PDB entry 7X4M | electron microscopy, 3.34 A resolution | chains A and C of the 6 polymer chains in the assembly

== Chain A ==
Protein: Virion protein 1
Organism: Coxsackievirus B1
UniProt: W8GTF7 (W8GTF7_9ENTO); numbering as in UniProt (aligned over 1-278)
Amino-acid sequence (278 residues; row label = number of the first residue in the row):
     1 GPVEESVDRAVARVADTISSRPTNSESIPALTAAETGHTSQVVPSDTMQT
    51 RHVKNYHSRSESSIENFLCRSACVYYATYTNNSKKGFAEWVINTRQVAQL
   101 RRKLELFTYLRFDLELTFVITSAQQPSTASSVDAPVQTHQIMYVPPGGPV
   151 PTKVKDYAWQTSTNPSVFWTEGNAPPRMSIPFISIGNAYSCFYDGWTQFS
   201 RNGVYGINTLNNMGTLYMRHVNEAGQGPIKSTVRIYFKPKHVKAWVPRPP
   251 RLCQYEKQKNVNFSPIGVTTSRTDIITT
Disordered / not traced: 1-11
Differences from the reference sequence: conflict Lys84 (Glu in W8GTF7)

== Chain C ==
Protein: VP3
Organism: Coxsackievirus B1
Notes: EC 3.4.22.29, 3.6.1.15, 3.4.22.28, 2.7.7.48
UniProt: L7UV52 (L7UV52_9ENTO); residues 1-238 here correspond to UniProt positions 333-570 (UniProt number = residue number + 332)
Amino-acid sequence (238 residues; row label = number of the first residue in the row):
     1 GLPVMTTPGSTQFLTSDDFQSPSAMPQFDVTPEMQIPGRVNNLMEIAEVD
    51 SVVPVNNTEDNVSSLKAYQIPVQSNSDNGKQVFGFPLQPGANNVLNRTLL
   101 GEILNYYTHWSGSIKLTFMFCGSAMATGKFLLAYSPPGAGVPKNRKDAML
   151 GTHVIWDVGLQSSCVLCVPWISQTHYRYVVEDEYTAAGYVTCWYQTNIVV
   201 PADVQSSCDILCFVSACNDFSVRMLKDTPFIRQDTFYQ

== Interface between chain A and chain C ==
Pairs across the interface - 147 pairs, chain A then chain C:
  Val14(A) - Phe220(C)
  Ala15(A) - Asn218(C)
  Ala15(A) - Asp219(C)
  Ala30(A) - Cys164(C)
  Ala30(A) - Val165(C)  hydrogen bond (backbone-backbone)
  Leu31(A) - Ser163(C)
  Thr32(A) - Gln161(C)
  Thr32(A) - Ser162(C)
  Thr32(A) - Ser163(C)  hydrogen bond (backbone-backbone)
  Thr32(A) - Val165(C)
  Ala33(A) - Ser163(C)
  Ala34(A) - Ser163(C)  hydrogen bond (backbone-side chain)
  Glu35(A) - Met119(C)
  Glu35(A) - Ser162(C)  hydrogen bond
  Thr39(A) - Glu48(C)
  Thr39(A) - Asp50(C)  hydrogen bond
  Ser40(A) - Lys115(C)  hydrogen bond (backbone-side chain)
  Ser40(A) - Val165(C)
  Val42(A) - Val165(C)  hydrophobic
  Val43(A) - Asn218(C)
  Pro44(A) - Ser113(C)
  Pro44(A) - Cys167(C)
  His57(A) - Ser111(C)  hydrogen bond
  His57(A) - His175(C)
  Ser58(A) - Ser221(C)  hydrogen bond (backbone-side chain)
  Arg59(A) - Asn42(C)
  Arg59(A) - Met44(C)
  Arg59(A) - Cys217(C)
  Arg59(A) - Asn218(C)  hydrogen bond (side chain-backbone)
  Arg59(A) - Asp219(C)
  Arg59(A) - Phe220(C)  hydrogen bond (side chain-backbone)
  Glu61(A) - Tyr107(C)  hydrogen bond (backbone-side chain)
  Glu61(A) - Arg223(C)
  Glu61(A) - Met224(C)  hydrogen bond (side chain-backbone)
  Glu61(A) - Leu225(C)
  Ser62(A) - Asn42(C)  hydrogen bond
  Ser62(A) - Leu43(C)  hydrogen bond (backbone-backbone)
  Ser62(A) - Met44(C)
  Ser62(A) - Tyr107(C)
  Ser62(A) - Val222(C)
  Ser63(A) - Asn41(C)
  Ser63(A) - Asn42(C)
  Ile64(A) - Val40(C)
  Ile64(A) - Asn41(C)
  Ile64(A) - Asn42(C)
  Asn66(A) - Leu225(C)
  Phe67(A) - Leu43(C)  hydrophobic
  Phe67(A) - Tyr106(C)  hydrophobic
  Phe67(A) - Tyr107(C)
  Phe67(A) - Leu225(C)  hydrophobic
  Arg70(A) - Leu225(C)
  Ser71(A) - Phe13(C)
  Ser71(A) - Thr15(C)  hydrogen bond (backbone-backbone)
  Tyr76(A) - Phe236(C)  hydrophobic
  Gln96(A) - Gln233(C)  hydrogen bond (backbone-side chain)
  Gln96(A) - Phe236(C)
  Gln96(A) - Tyr237(C)
  Val97(A) - Gln233(C)
  Ala98(A) - Ile231(C)
  Ala98(A) - Arg232(C)
  Ala98(A) - Gln233(C)
  Gln99(A) - Asp227(C)  hydrogen bond
  Arg102(A) - Glu102(C)  salt bridge
  Arg102(A) - Tyr106(C)  hydrogen bond
  Arg102(A) - Ile231(C)
  Phe107(A) - Val40(C)  hydrophobic
  Arg111(A) - Val30(C)
  Arg111(A) - Thr31(C)  hydrogen bond (side chain-backbone)
  Arg111(A) - Pro32(C)
  Glu115(A) - Phe19(C)
  Glu115(A) - Ser21(C)  hydrogen bond
  Thr117(A) - Phe13(C)
  Tyr143(A) - Met25(C)  hydrophobic
  Ala174(A) - Thr11(C)
  Arg177(A) - Phe13(C)
  Arg177(A) - Asp17(C)  salt bridge
  Arg177(A) - Ser21(C)
  Met178(A) - Ser21(C)
  Met178(A) - Pro22(C)
  Ser179(A) - Ser21(C)
  Ser179(A) - Pro22(C)  hydrogen bond (backbone-backbone)
  Ser179(A) - Ser23(C)  hydrogen bond (backbone-side chain)
  Ser179(A) - Ala24(C)  hydrogen bond (backbone-backbone)
  Pro181(A) - Phe28(C)  hydrophobic
  Phe182(A) - Phe28(C)
  Phe182(A) - Val30(C)
  Phe182(A) - Thr31(C)
  Ile183(A) - Met25(C)  hydrophobic
  Ile183(A) - Phe28(C)  hydrophobic
  Ser184(A) - Thr31(C)
  Ile185(A) - Thr31(C)
  Gly186(A) - Thr31(C)  hydrogen bond (backbone-side chain)
  Asn187(A) - Pro32(C)
  Asn187(A) - Met34(C)  hydrogen bond
  Tyr236(A) - Phe13(C)  hydrophobic
  Lys238(A) - Asp17(C)
  Lys243(A) - Glu33(C)
  Lys243(A) - Arg39(C)
  Ala244(A) - Arg39(C)
  Ala244(A) - Val40(C)  hydrogen bond (backbone-backbone)
  Trp245(A) - Ile36(C)
  Trp245(A) - Gly38(C)
  Trp245(A) - Arg39(C)
  Val246(A) - Pro37(C)
  Val246(A) - Gly38(C)  hydrogen bond (backbone-backbone)
  Pro247(A) - Ile46(C)  hydrophobic
  Pro250(A) - Leu99(C)
  Pro250(A) - Glu102(C)
  Leu252(A) - Arg97(C)
  Gln254(A) - Phe230(C)  hydrogen bond (side chain-backbone)
  Gln254(A) - Ile231(C)
  Gln254(A) - Arg232(C)  hydrogen bond (side chain-backbone)
  Tyr255(A) - Ile231(C)  hydrophobic
  Tyr255(A) - Tyr237(C)  hydrophobic
  Gln258(A) - Tyr237(C)
  Gln258(A) - Gln238(C)
  Gly267(A) - Val62(C)
  Val268(A) - Val62(C)  hydrogen bond (backbone-backbone)
  Val268(A) - Tyr68(C)
  Val268(A) - Arg97(C)
  Thr269(A) - Pro54(C)
  Thr269(A) - Asn57(C)  hydrogen bond
  Thr269(A) - Val62(C)
  Thr269(A) - Asn93(C)
  Thr269(A) - Arg97(C)
  Thr270(A) - Asn57(C)
  Thr270(A) - Asn93(C)  hydrogen bond
  Ser271(A) - Asn57(C)
  Ser271(A) - Glu59(C)
  Arg272(A) - Val55(C)  hydrogen bond (side chain-backbone)
  Arg272(A) - Asn57(C)
  Arg272(A) - Thr58(C)
  Arg272(A) - Glu59(C)
  Arg272(A) - Gly84(C)  hydrogen bond (side chain-backbone)
  Arg272(A) - Phe85(C)
  Thr273(A) - Glu59(C)
  Asp274(A) - Asn57(C)
  Ile275(A) - Asn56(C)
  Ile275(A) - Val82(C)
  Ile275(A) - Phe83(C)
  Ile275(A) - Gly84(C)  hydrogen bond (backbone-backbone)
  Ile276(A) - Gln81(C)
  Ile276(A) - Gly84(C)
  Thr277(A) - Gly84(C)
  Thr278(A) - Pro86(C)
  Thr278(A) - Val141(C)
  Thr278(A) - Tyr189(C)
Interface residues without a listed pair, chain A (88 interface residues in all): Gln41, Met48, Asn55, Val74, Tyr75, Arg95, Arg101, Lys103, Tyr109, Val119, Pro165, Pro175, Ile180, Lys240, Pro249, Cys253, Glu256, Lys257
Interface residues without a listed pair, chain C (91 interface residues in all): Val49, Ser63, Ile70, Pro71, Val94, Thr152, Trp156, Asp157, Pro169, Tyr176, Phe213, Ser215, Thr228

== Summary ==
88 residues of chain A and 91 residues of chain C are in contact, with 35 hydrogen bonds and 2 salt bridges.
Polar contacts include Arg102(A)-Glu102(C), Arg177(A)-Asp17(C) and Ala34(A)-Ser163(C).
Here chain A is Virion protein 1 and chain C is VP3, both from Coxsackievirus B1. Entry 7X4M (Cryo-EM
structure of Coxsackievirus B1 mature virion in complex with nAb 8A10 (classified from CVB1 mature ...) was
determined by electron microscopy (same publication as 7X2G, 7X2I, 7X2O, 7X2T, 7X2W, 7X35 and 7 further
entries).
